PDB entry 5ELJ | X-ray diffraction, 1.98 A resolution | chain A

== Chain A ==
Name: SUMO-Affirmer-S2D5
Organism: synthetic construct
Sequence (116 residues; row label = number of the first residue in the row):
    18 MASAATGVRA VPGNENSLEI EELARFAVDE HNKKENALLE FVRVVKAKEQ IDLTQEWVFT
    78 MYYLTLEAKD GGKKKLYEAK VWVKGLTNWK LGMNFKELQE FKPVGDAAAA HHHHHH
Not modelled in the structure: 18-31, 122-133
What the authors report for this chain:
  - contacts within the chain: Asp69-Thr71 (hydrogen bond)
  - interface residues: Glu66 to Thr71, Asn105
  - mutagenesis - I68V: decreased binding to SUMO-1

== Overview ==
From the paper: I68V reduces binding to SUMO-1; interface residues Glu66 and Asn105.
Chain A is SUMO-Affirmer-S2D5 (synthetic construct); the structure, Isoform-specific inhibition of
SUMO-dependent protein-protein interactions, was determined by X-ray diffraction together with 5EQL and 5ELU
from the same study.
